Entry 6M8R (X-ray diffraction, 3.20 A resolution); this record covers chains F and K of the 6 polymer chains in the assembly.

Chain F:
Molecule: BTB/POZ domain-containing protein KCTD16
Source organism: Homo sapiens
UniProt: Q68DU8 (KCD16_HUMAN); residues 23-124 here = UniProt positions 23-124
Chain sequence (103 residues; row label = number of the first residue in the row):
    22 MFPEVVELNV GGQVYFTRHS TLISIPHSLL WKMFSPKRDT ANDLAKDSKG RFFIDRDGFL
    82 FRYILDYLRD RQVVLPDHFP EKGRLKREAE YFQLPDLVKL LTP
Unresolved in the structure: 22, 59-63, 124
Sequence notes: initiating methionine (22)
Metal / ion sites: Mg2+: Asp87, Asp91, Gln93

Chain K:
Molecule: Gamma-aminobutyric acid type B receptor subunit 2
Source organism: Homo sapiens
UniProt: O75899 (GABR2_HUMAN); numbering as in UniProt (aligned over 876-913)
Chain sequence (41 residues; numbered 873 to 913; the number before each row is that of its first residue):
   873 GPEKDPIEDI NSPEHIQRRL SLQLPILHHA YLPSIGGVDA S
Unresolved in the structure: 873-880
Sequence notes: expression tag (873-875)

How chain F and chain K interact:
Pairs across the interface (13; chain F residue first):
  Gly33(F) - Val910(K)
  Gln34(F) - Val910(K)
  Phe80(F) - Ile907(K)  hydrophobic
  Arg83(F) - Leu892(K)
  Tyr84(F) - Leu894(K)
  Arg90(F) - Pro885(K)
  Arg90(F) - Glu886(K)
  Arg90(F) - Gln889(K)
  Asp91(F) - Glu886(K)
  Asp91(F) - Arg890(K)  salt bridge
  Pro97(F) - Leu894(K)  hydrophobic
  His99(F) - Leu896(K)
  His99(F) - Pro897(K)
The authors on this interface:
  - hot spots on chain F (mutagenesis) - F80A: abolished binding to Gamma-aminobutyric acid type B receptor subunit 2 (chain K)

Summary:
Chain F and chain K form an interface of 9 and 10 residues respectively, with 1 salt bridge. The salt-bridged
pair is Asp91(F)-Arg890(K). Asp87(F), Asp91(F) and Gln93(F) form the Mg2+ site. From the paper: F80A of chain
F abolishes binding to Gamma-aminobutyric acid type B receptor subunit 2 (chain K).
Chain F is BTB/POZ domain-containing protein KCTD16 and chain K is Gamma-aminobutyric acid type B receptor
subunit 2, both from Homo sapiens; the structure, Crystal structure of the KCTD16 BTB domain in complex with
GABAB2 peptide, was determined by X-ray diffraction together with 6M8S from the same study.
